9E76 - chains C and L of the 19 polymer chains in the assembly; structure by electron microscopy, 3.40 A resolution.

Chain C:
Molecule: V-type proton ATPase subunit c''
Organism: Saccharomyces cerevisiae
Reference sequence: P23968 (VATO_YEAST); numbering as in UniProt (aligned over 1-213)
Amino-acid sequence (213 residues; each row starts with the number of its first residue):
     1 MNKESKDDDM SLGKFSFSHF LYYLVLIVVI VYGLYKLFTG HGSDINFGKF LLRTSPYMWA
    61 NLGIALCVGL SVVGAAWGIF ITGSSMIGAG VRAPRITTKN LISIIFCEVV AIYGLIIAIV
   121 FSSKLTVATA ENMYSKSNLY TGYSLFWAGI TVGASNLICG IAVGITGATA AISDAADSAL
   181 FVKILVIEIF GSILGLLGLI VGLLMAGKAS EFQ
Disordered / not traced: 1-15
UniProt features mapped onto this chain:
  - site: Glu108 (Essential for proton translocation)

Chain L:
Molecule: V-type proton ATPase subunit c
Organism: Saccharomyces cerevisiae
Reference sequence: P25515 (VATL1_YEAST); residue numbers follow UniProt; this construct covers 1-160
Amino-acid sequence (160 residues; row label = number of the first residue in the row):
     1 MTELCPVYAP FFGAIGCASA IIFTSLGAAY GTAKSGVGIC ATCVLRPDLL FKNIVPVIMA
    61 GIIAIYGLVV SVLVCYSLGQ KQALYTGFIQ LGAGLSVGLS GLAAGFAIGI VGDAGVRGSS
   121 QQPRLFVGMI LILIFAEVLG LYGLIVALLL NSRATQDVVC
UniProt features mapped onto this chain:
  - site: Glu137 (Essential for proton translocation)

Interface between chain C and chain L:
Residue-residue contacts - 51 pairs, chain C then chain L:
  Ser55(C) - Leu84(L)
  Ser55(C) - Phe88(L)
  Tyr57(C) - Tyr85(L)  hydrophobic
  Met58(C) - Phe88(L)  hydrophobic
  Asn61(C) - Phe88(L)
  Asn61(C) - Ile89(L)
  Ala65(C) - Gly92(L)
  Ala65(C) - Leu95(L)  hydrophobic
  Ala65(C) - Ser96(L)
  Val68(C) - Ser96(L)
  Val68(C) - Val146(L)  hydrophobic
  Gly69(C) - Leu99(L)
  Val72(C) - Ser100(L)
  Val72(C) - Leu139(L)
  Val73(C) - Ala103(L)  hydrophobic
  Ala75(C) - Leu139(L)  hydrophobic
  Ala76(C) - Ala103(L)
  Ala76(C) - Ala107(L)
  Ala76(C) - Leu139(L)
  Ile79(C) - Phe135(L)
  Phe80(C) - Ile110(L)  hydrophobic
  Phe80(C) - Val111(L)  hydrophobic
  Ile87(C) - Val111(L)  hydrophobic
  Ile87(C) - Ala114(L)
  Ile87(C) - Gly115(L)
  Ile87(C) - Leu125(L)
  Gly90(C) - Gln122(L)
  Val91(C) - Gln121(L)
  Val91(C) - Gln122(L)  hydrogen bond (backbone-side chain)
  Val91(C) - Leu125(L)  hydrophobic
  Pro94(C) - Arg124(L)
  Thr97(C) - Leu125(L)
  Ile104(C) - Phe135(L)  hydrophobic
  Glu108(C) - Val138(L)
  Glu108(C) - Tyr142(L)  hydrogen bond
  Ala111(C) - Leu139(L)  hydrophobic
  Ala111(C) - Tyr142(L)  hydrophobic
  Ile112(C) - Tyr142(L)
  Leu115(C) - Tyr142(L)  hydrophobic
  Leu115(C) - Val146(L)  hydrophobic
  Ala118(C) - Val146(L)  hydrophobic
  Ile119(C) - Leu149(L)  hydrophobic
  Ser122(C) - Leu150(L)
  Ser122(C) - Arg153(L)  hydrogen bond (backbone-side chain)
  Ser123(C) - Arg153(L)
  Leu125(C) - Tyr85(L)  hydrogen bond (backbone-side chain)
  Leu125(C) - Ile89(L)  hydrophobic
  Leu125(C) - Leu150(L)  hydrophobic
  Val127(C) - Tyr85(L)  hydrophobic
  Ala130(C) - Leu4(L)  hydrophobic
  Tyr134(C) - Glu3(L)
Other interface residues (no listed pair), chain C (40 interface residues in all): Leu62, Ile64, Leu66, Leu70, Gly83, Ser84, Met86, Leu101, Thr126
Other interface residues (no listed pair), chain L (38 interface residues in all): Ala104, Gly118, Leu131, Ile132, Ala136, Ile145, Gln156, Asp157, Val158

In short:
40 residues of chain C face 38 of chain L across their interface; the contacts include 4 hydrogen bonds. Polar
pairs include Val91(C)-Gln122(L), Glu108(C)-Tyr142(L) and Ser122(C)-Arg153(L).
Here chain C is V-type proton ATPase subunit c'' and chain L is V-type proton ATPase subunit c, both from
Saccharomyces cerevisiae. Entry 9E76 (Yeast V-ATPase Vo proton channel bound to nanobody 1WVA25) was
determined by electron microscopy together with 9E7L and 9MJ4 from the same study.
